PDB entry 8GPN | electron microscopy, 3.20 A resolution | chains F and I of the 11 polymer chains in the assembly

# Chain F
Molecule: Histone H4
From: Xenopus laevis
Reference sequence: P62799 (H4_XENLA); residues 0-102 here correspond to UniProt positions 1-103 (UniProt number = residue number + 1)
Chain sequence (103 residues; each row starts with the number of its first residue; numbering starts at 0):
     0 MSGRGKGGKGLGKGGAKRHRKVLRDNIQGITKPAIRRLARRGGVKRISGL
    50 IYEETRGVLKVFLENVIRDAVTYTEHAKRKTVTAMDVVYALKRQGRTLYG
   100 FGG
Disordered / not traced: 0-19
Swiss-Prot annotation at these positions:
  - DNA-binding region: Lys16 to Lys20
  - modified residue: Ser1 (N-acetylserine), Arg3 (Asymmetric dimethylarginine), Lys5 (N6-(2-hydroxyisobutyryl)lysine), Lys8 (N6-(2-hydroxyisobutyryl)lysine), Lys12 (N6-(2-hydroxyisobutyryl)lysine), Lys16 (N6-(2-hydroxyisobutyryl)lysine), Lys20 (N6,N6,N6-trimethyllysine), Lys31 (N6-(2-hydroxyisobutyryl)lysine), Lys44 (N6-(2-hydroxyisobutyryl)lysine), Ser47 (Phosphoserine), Tyr51 (Phosphotyrosine), Lys59 (N6-(2-hydroxyisobutyryl)lysine), Lys77 (N6-(2-hydroxyisobutyryl)lysine), Lys79 (N6-(2-hydroxyisobutyryl)lysine), Tyr88 (Phosphotyrosine), Lys91 (N6-(2-hydroxyisobutyryl)lysine)
  - cross-link (Glycyl lysine isopeptide (Lys-Gly)): Lys31 (interchain with G-Cter in UFM1), Lys91 (interchain with G-Cter in ubiquitin)

# Chain I
Molecule: 177-nt DNA strand
Sequence (177 nucleotides; row label = number of the first residue in the row; numbers below 1 keep their minus sign (DA-14 is residue -14)):
   -14 ATCCATCCGGATCCCCTGGAGAATCCCGGTGCCGAGGCCGCTCAATTGGT
    36 CGTAGACAGCTCTAGCACCGCTTAAACGCACGTACGCGCTGTCCCCCGCG
    86 TTTTAACCGCCAAGGGGATTACTCCCTAGTCTCCAGGCACGTGTCACATA
   136 TATACATCCTGTTCCAGTGCCGGAGAT
Disordered / not traced: -14 to 1, 148-162

# How chain F and chain I interact
Contacting residue pairs (13):
  Arg35(F) - DC82(I)  salt bridge to the phosphate
  Arg35(F) - DG83(I)  salt bridge to the phosphate
  Arg39(F) - DC82(I)  salt bridge to the phosphate
  Lys44(F) - DC82(I)  phosphate contact
  Arg45(F) - DC81(I)  hydrogen bond to the sugar
  Arg45(F) - DC82(I)  phosphate contact
  Ile46(F) - DC81(I)  sugar contact
  Ile46(F) - DC82(I)  hydrogen bond to the phosphate
  Gly48(F) - DC81(I)  hydrogen bond to the phosphate
  Arg78(F) - DG102(I)  phosphate contact
  Lys79(F) - DG101(I)  phosphate contact
  Lys79(F) - DG102(I)  hydrogen bond to the phosphate
  Thr80(F) - DG102(I)  hydrogen bond to the phosphate
Other interface residues (no listed pair), chain F (12 interface residues in all): Ser47, Tyr51, Lys77
Other interface residues (no listed pair), chain I (6 interface residues in all): DA103

# Overview
Chain F and chain I form an interface of 12 and 6 residues respectively, with 5 hydrogen bonds and 3 salt
bridges. Among the polar pairs are Arg45(F)-DC81(I), Ile46(F)-DC82(I) and Gly48(F)-DC81(I). UniProt lists a
DNA-binding region on chain F.
Chain F is Histone H4 (Xenopus laevis) and chain I is a 177-nt DNA strand; the structure, Human menin in
complex with H3K79Me2 nucleosome, was determined by electron microscopy.
